3VDX - chains A and C of the 3 polymer chains in the assembly; structure by X-ray diffraction, 3.00 A resolution.

# Chain A (and C)
Protein: Designed 16nm tetrahedral protein cage containing Non-haem bromoperoxidase BPO-A2 and Matrix protein 1
Source organism: Streptomyces aureofaciens
Notes: EC 1.11.1.-; chain C of this document is another copy of the same molecule, construct and numbering; everything in this record applies to it too
UniProt: chimeric construct of P29715, P03485: residues 0-277 from P29715 (BPOA2_STRAU) positions 1-278 (UniProt number = residue number + 1); residues 286-447 from P03485 positions 3-164 (UniProt number = residue number - 283)
Sequence (456 residues; numbered 0 to 455; the number before each row is that of its first residue; numbering starts at 0):
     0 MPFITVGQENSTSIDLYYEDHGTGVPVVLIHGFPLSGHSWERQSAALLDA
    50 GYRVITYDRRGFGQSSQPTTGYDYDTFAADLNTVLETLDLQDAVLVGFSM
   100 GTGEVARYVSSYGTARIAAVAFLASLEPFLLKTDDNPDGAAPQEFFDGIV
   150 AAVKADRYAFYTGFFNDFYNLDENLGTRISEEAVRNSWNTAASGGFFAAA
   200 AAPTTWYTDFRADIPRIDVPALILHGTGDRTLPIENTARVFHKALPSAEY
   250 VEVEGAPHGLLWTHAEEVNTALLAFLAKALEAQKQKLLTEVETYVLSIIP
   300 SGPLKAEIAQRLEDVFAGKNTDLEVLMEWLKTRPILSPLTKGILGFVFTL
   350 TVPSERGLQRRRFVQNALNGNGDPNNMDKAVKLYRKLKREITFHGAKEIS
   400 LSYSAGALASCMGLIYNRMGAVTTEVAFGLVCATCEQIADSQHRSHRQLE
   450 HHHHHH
Unresolved in the structure: 0, 439-455
Differences from the reference sequence: conflict Val24 (Gln25 in P29715), Ala118 (Lys119 in P29715); linker (278-285); expression tag (448-455)
Curated features (UniProtKB/Swiss-Prot):
  - active site: Ser98, Asp228, His257

# How chain A and chain C interact
Residue-residue contacts (34; chain A residue first):
  Pro1(A) with Thr11(C)
  Tyr17(A) with Ser10(C), hydrogen bond; Thr11(C)
  Glu18(A) with Gln66(C)
  Asp19(A) with Glu8(C); Asn9(C), hydrogen bond; Ser10(C), hydrogen bond
  His20(A) with Glu8(C), salt bridge; Asn9(C); Gln66(C), hydrogen bond (side chain-backbone); Pro67(C); Thr68(C)
  Gly21(A) with Asn9(C), hydrogen bond (backbone-side chain)
  His37(A) with Gln66(C)
  Glu40(A) with Arg156(C), salt bridge; Tyr157(C), hydrogen bond; Phe195(C)
  Arg41(A) with Lys153(C); Ala154(C), hydrogen bond (side chain-backbone)
  Ser43(A) with Phe195(C)
  Leu47(A) with Thr68(C)
  Ser179(A) with Asp155(C), hydrogen bond; Ala158(C)
  Glu181(A) with Tyr157(C); Ala158(C); Thr161(C), hydrogen bond; Trp187(C)
  Ala182(A) with Tyr157(C)
  Arg184(A) with Trp187(C)
  Asn185(A) with Tyr157(C), hydrogen bond; Trp187(C); Ala191(C)
  Trp261(A) with Asp155(C); Tyr157(C), hydrophobic
Other interface residues (no listed pair), chain A (22 interface residues in all): Tyr16, Thr22, Arg52, Leu87, Asn188
Other interface residues (no listed pair), chain C (19 interface residues in all): Asn188, Phe196

# Summary
22 residues of chain A and 19 residues of chain C are in contact; the contacts include 10 hydrogen bonds and 2
salt bridges. Polar contacts include His20(A)-Glu8(C), Glu40(A)-Arg156(C) and Tyr17(A)-Ser10(C). From UniProt:
3 active-site residues on chain A.
Chain A and chain C are both Designed 16nm tetrahedral protein cage containing Non-haem bromoperoxidase BPO-A2
and Matrix protein 1 (Streptomyces aureofaciens); the structure, Structure of a 16 nm protein cage designed by
fusing symmetric oligomeric domains, was determined by X-ray diffraction, deposited together with 4D9J.
